Entry 4NG9 (X-ray diffraction, 2.20 A resolution); this record covers chains H and L.

# Chain H
Molecule: Factor VIIa (Heavy Chain)
Organism: Homo sapiens
Notes: EC 3.4.21.21
UniProt: P08709 (FA7_HUMAN); the construct lacks a stretch of the UniProt sequence and is renumbered around it, so the offset changes along the chain: 16-35 = UniProt 213-232; 37-60 = UniProt 233-256; 61-129 = UniProt 261-329; 134-147 = UniProt 337-350; 5 more segments
Amino-acid sequence (254 residues; each row starts with the number of its first residue; note: 11 numbers in that range are skipped by the numbering (no residue carries them; nothing is unmodelled there); a row labelled like 60A-60D holds insertion residues (60A, then the next letters in order)):
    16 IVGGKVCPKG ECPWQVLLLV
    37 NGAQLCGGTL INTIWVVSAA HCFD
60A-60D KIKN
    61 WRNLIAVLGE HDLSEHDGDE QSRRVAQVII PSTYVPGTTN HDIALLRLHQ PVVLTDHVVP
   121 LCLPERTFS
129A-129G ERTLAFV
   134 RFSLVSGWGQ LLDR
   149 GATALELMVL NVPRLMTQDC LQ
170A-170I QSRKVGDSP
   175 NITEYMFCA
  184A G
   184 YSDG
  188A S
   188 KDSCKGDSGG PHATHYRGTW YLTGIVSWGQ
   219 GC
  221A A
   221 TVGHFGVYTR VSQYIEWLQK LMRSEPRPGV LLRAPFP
Not modelled in the structure: 170D-170G
Curated features (UniProtKB/Swiss-Prot):
  - active site (Charge relay system): His57, Asp102, Ser195
  - binding site (substrate): Asp189
  - glycosylation: Asn175 (N-linked (GlcNAc...) asparagine)
Cystine bridges: Cys22-Cys27, Cys42-Cys58, Cys168-Cys182, Cys191-Cys220
Ion coordination: Ca2+: Glu70, Asp72, Glu75, Glu80
Small-molecule neighbours: 2KE ((2R)-2-[(1-aminoisoquinolin-6-yl)amino]-2-[3-ethoxy-4-(propan-2-yloxy)phenyl]-N-(3-sulfamoylbenzyl)ethanamide): His57, Asp60, Gly97, Thr98, Thr99, Asp102, Pro170I, Asp189, Ser190, Cys191, Lys192, Ser195, Val213, Ser214, Trp215, Gly216, Gln217, Gly219, Cys220, Gly226, Val227, Tyr228

# Chain L
Molecule: Factor VIIa (Light Chain)
Organism: Homo sapiens
Notes: fragment: UKNP residues 150-204
UniProt: P08709 (FA7_HUMAN); residues 90-144 here correspond to UniProt positions 150-204 (UniProt number = residue number + 60)
Amino-acid sequence (55 residues; each row starts with the number of its first residue):
    90 ICVNENGGCE QYCSDHTGTK RSCRCHEGYS LLADGVSCTP TVEYPCGKIP ILEKR
Not modelled in the structure: 108
Cystine bridges: Cys91-Cys102, Cys98-Cys112, Cys114-Cys127

# Chain H / chain L interface
Cross-chain cystine bridges: Cys122(H)-Cys135(L)
Contacting residue pairs (46):
  Lys24(H) with Ile140(L)
  Gly25(H) with Ile138(L); Ile140(L)
  Glu26(H) with Ile138(L); Ile140(L); Leu141(L)
  Trp29(H) with Gly136(L); Lys137(L); Ile138(L), hydrophobic
  Leu114(H) with Tyr133(L)
  Thr115(H) with Tyr133(L)
  Asp116(H) with Tyr133(L), hydrogen bond; Pro139(L); Lys143(L), salt bridge
  Val119(H) with Tyr133(L), hydrophobic; Pro134(L); Lys137(L); Pro139(L), hydrophobic
  Pro120(H) with Cys135(L); Gly136(L), hydrogen bond (backbone-backbone)
  Cys122(H) with His115(L); Cys135(L), disulfide; Gly136(L)
  Leu123(H) with Tyr101(L), hydrogen bond (backbone-side chain); His115(L)
  Pro124(H) with Tyr101(L)
  Glu125(H) with Tyr101(L); Arg113(L), salt bridge
  Phe128(H) with Asn95(L); Gln100(L); Tyr101(L), hydrophobic
  Arg129B(H) with Cys91(L)
  Thr129C(H) with Asn95(L), hydrogen bond
  Tyr203(H) with Asn95(L); Glu99(L)
  Arg204(H) with Gly97(L), hydrogen bond (side chain-backbone); Cys98(L), hydrogen bond (side chain-backbone); Glu99(L)
  Gly205(H) with Lys137(L), hydrogen bond (backbone-side chain)
  Thr206(H) with Tyr118(L); Cys135(L); Gly136(L); Lys137(L), hydrogen bond
  Trp207(H) with Gly136(L), hydrogen bond (backbone-backbone); Ile138(L)
  Tyr208(H) with Gln100(L)
Other interface residues (no listed pair), chain H (24 interface residues in all): Pro28, Leu121
Other interface residues (no listed pair), chain L (24 interface residues in all): Glu94, Cys102, Asp104, Arg144

# In short
The chain H/chain L interface involves 24 residues from each chain, with 1 disulfide bond, 9 hydrogen bonds
and 2 salt bridges. Polar pairs include Asp116(H)-Lys143(L), Glu125(H)-Arg113(L) and Asp116(H)-Tyr133(L).
Ligands of chain H: compound 2KE.
Here chain H is Factor VIIa (Heavy Chain) and chain L is Factor VIIa (Light Chain), both from Homo sapiens.
Entry 4NG9 (Factor viia in complex with the inhibitor
(2R)-2-[(1-aminoisoquinolin-6-yl)amino]-2-[3-ethoxy-4-(propan-2-yloxy)phenyl]-n-(3-sulfamoylbenzyl)ethanamide)
was determined by X-ray diffraction (same publication as 4NGA).
